PDB entry 8HFS | electron microscopy, 2.98 A resolution | chains E and D of the 8 polymer chains in the assembly

# Chain E
Protein: Mannose-specific PTS system, IIC component
From: Lactococcus lactis subsp. lactis (strain KF147)
Notes: EC 2.7.1.69
UniProtKB: D2BKY8 (D2BKY8_LACLK); numbering as in UniProt (aligned over 1-270)
Sequence (270 residues; numbered 1 to 270; the number before each row is that of its first residue):
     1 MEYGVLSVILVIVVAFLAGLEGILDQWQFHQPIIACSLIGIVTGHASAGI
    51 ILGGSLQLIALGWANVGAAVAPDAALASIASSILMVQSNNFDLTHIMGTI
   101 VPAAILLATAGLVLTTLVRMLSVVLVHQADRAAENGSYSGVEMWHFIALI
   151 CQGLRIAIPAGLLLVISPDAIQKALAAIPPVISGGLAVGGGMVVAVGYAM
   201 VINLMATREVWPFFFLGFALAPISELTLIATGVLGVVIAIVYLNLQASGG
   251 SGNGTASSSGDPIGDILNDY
Not modelled in the structure: 249-270
Ligand contacts: alpha-D-mannopyranose (MAN): N65, V66, G67
From the paper describing this entry:
  - specificity-determining residues: L93, T94 to G98

# Chain D
Protein: Mannose-specific PTS system, IID component
From: Lactococcus lactis subsp. lactis (strain KF147)
Notes: EC 2.7.1.69
UniProtKB: D2BKY9 (D2BKY9_LACLK); residue numbers follow UniProt; this construct covers 1-307
Sequence (307 residues; numbered 1 to 307; the number before each row is that of its first residue):
     1 MSENKVTLDKKIRRSVMWRSMFLQGSWNYERMQNGGWAYSLIPALKKLYP
    51 SGEEAKEALKRHLEFFNTHPYVAAPIIGVTLALEEERANGADIDDAAIQG
   101 VKVGMMGPLAGIGDPVFWFTVRPIVGAIAASLATGGSIIAPLFFFIVWNA
   151 IRIAFLWYTQEFGYKSGSAITKDLGGGLLQTVTKGASILGMFVLGVLIQR
   201 WVTINFNGPNAVVSKIPLQKGAYVEFPKGSVSGTQLHDILGQVGNKLSLD
   251 PTKVTYLQDNLNQLIPGLAGLLITLLCMWLLKKKVSPIVIIFGLFVVGIL
   301 GRWAQIM
Not modelled in the structure: 1-5
Ligand contacts: alpha-D-mannopyranose (MAN): Q24, W27, Q33, N67, T68, H69, P70, Y71, V72, A73, M105, M106, P108, L109, A110, G113, D114, W118

# How chain E and chain D interact
Pairs across the interface - 11 pairs, chain E then chain D:
  S47(E) - I216(D)
  F91(E) - Q219(D)
  D92(E) - Q219(D)
  D92(E) - K220(D)
  T227(E) - N262(D)
  T227(E) - Q263(D)
  T227(E) - L264(D)  hydrogen bond (side chain-backbone)
  T227(E) - I265(D)
  I229(E) - L264(D)
  I229(E) - I265(D)  hydrophobic
  A230(E) - I265(D)
Other interface residues (no listed pair), chain E (7 interface residues in all): E225
Other interface residues (no listed pair), chain D (8 interface residues in all): P266

# Overview
Chain E and chain D form an interface of 7 and 8 residues respectively, with 1 hydrogen bond. Its one
hydrogen-bonded contact is T227(E)-L264(D). Ligands of chain E: alpha-D-mannopyranose. Alpha-D-mannopyranose
is covalently linked to T68(D). The paper reports specificity determinants L93(E) and T94(E).
Chain E is Mannose-specific PTS system, IIC component and chain D is Mannose-specific PTS system, IID
component, both from Lactococcus lactis subsp. lactis (strain KF147); the structure, The structure of LcnA,
LciA, and the man-PTS of Lactococcus lactis, was determined by electron microscopy.
